6WUA - chains c and j of the 8 polymer chains in the assembly; structure by electron microscopy, 3.20 A resolution.

[Chain c]
Molecule: 30S ribosomal protein S3
From: Enterococcus faecalis OG1RF
UniProt: A0A1B4XKR8 (A0A1B4XKR8_ENTFL); numbering as in UniProt (aligned over 2-205)
Amino-acid sequence (204 residues; each row starts with the number of its first residue):
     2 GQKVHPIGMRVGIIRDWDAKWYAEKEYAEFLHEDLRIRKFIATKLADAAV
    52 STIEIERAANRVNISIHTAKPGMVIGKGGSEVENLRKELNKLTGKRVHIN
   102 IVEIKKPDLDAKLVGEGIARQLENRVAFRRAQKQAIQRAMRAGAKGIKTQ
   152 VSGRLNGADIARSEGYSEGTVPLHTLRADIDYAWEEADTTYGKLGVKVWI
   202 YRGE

[Chain j]
Molecule: 30S ribosomal protein S10
From: Enterococcus faecalis OG1RF
UniProt: A0A1B4XKR5 (A0A1B4XKR5_ENTFL); residue numbers follow UniProt; this construct covers 4-102
Amino-acid sequence (99 residues; row label = number of the first residue in the row):
     4 QKIRIRLKAYEHRILDQSADKIVETAKRTGADVSGPIPLPTERSLYTVIR
    54 ATHKYKDSREQFEMRTHKRLIDIVNPTPKTVDALMKLDLPSGVNIEIKL

[Interface between chain c and chain j]
Pairs across the interface (9):
  D17(c) with E14(j)
  W22(c) with Y13(j); G95(j)
  Y23(c) with K11(j); Y13(j); T69(j); G95(j); N97(j)
  E57(c) with S94(j), hydrogen bond
Also at the interface, not in a pair above, chain c (8 interface residues in all): W18, K21, A24, Y28
Also at the interface, not in a pair above, chain j (10 interface residues in all): A12, M67, V96

[Overview]
The interface between chain c and chain j involves 8 residues on one side and 10 on the other, with 1 hydrogen
bond. The hydrogen-bonded pair is E57(c)-S94(j).
Chain c is 30S ribosomal protein S3 and chain j is 30S ribosomal protein S10, both from Enterococcus faecalis
OG1RF; the structure, 30S subunit (head) of 70S Ribosome Enterococcus faecalis MultiBody refinement, was
determined by electron microscopy, deposited together with 6WUB.
